Entry 1AR6 (X-ray diffraction, 2.90 A resolution); this record covers chains 0 and 4 of the 5 polymer chains in the assembly.

[Chain 0]
Protein: P1/mahoney poliovirus
From: Human poliovirus 1
Notes: fragment: virus protomer; engineered mutation(s): CHAIN 1, P95S, V160I
Amino-acid sequence (5 residues; row label = number of the first residue in the row):
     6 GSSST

[Chain 4]
Protein: P1/mahoney poliovirus
From: Human poliovirus 1
Notes: fragment: virus protomer; engineered mutation(s): CHAIN 1, P95S, V160I
UniProt: P03299 (POLG_POL1M); residues 2-69 here correspond to UniProt positions 1-68 (UniProt number = residue number - 1)
Amino-acid sequence (68 residues; row label = number of the first residue in the row):
     2 GAQVSSQKVG AHENSNRAYG GSTINYTTIN YYRDSASNAA SKQDFSQDPS KFTEPIKDVL
    62 IKTAPMLN
Disordered / not traced: 15-22

[How chain 0 and chain 4 interact]
Residue-residue contacts - 12 pairs, chain 0 then chain 4:
  Gly6(0) - Gly2(4)  hydrogen bond (backbone-backbone)
  Gly6(0) - Ala3(4)  hydrogen bond (backbone-backbone)
  Ser7(0) - Ala3(4)
  Ser8(0) - Ala3(4)  hydrogen bond (backbone-backbone)
  Ser8(0) - Gln4(4)
  Ser8(0) - Val5(4)  hydrogen bond (backbone-backbone)
  Ser9(0) - Val5(4)
  Thr10(0) - Gln4(4)  hydrogen bond
  Thr10(0) - Val5(4)  hydrogen bond (backbone-backbone)
  Thr10(0) - Ser6(4)  hydrogen bond
  Thr10(0) - Ser7(4)
  Thr10(0) - Gln44(4)

[In short]
5 residues of chain 0 face 7 of chain 4 across their interface, with 7 hydrogen bonds. Among the polar pairs
are Thr10(0)-Gln4(4), Thr10(0)-Ser6(4) and Gly6(0)-Gly2(4).
Chain 0 is P1/mahoney poliovirus and chain 4 is P1/mahoney poliovirus, both from Human poliovirus 1; the
structure, P1/mahoney poliovirus, double mutant V1160I +P1095S, was determined by X-ray diffraction (same
publication as 1AR7, 1AR8, 1AR9, 1ASJ and 1AL2).
